Entry 7TAH (electron microscopy, 2.30 A resolution); this record covers chains A and C of the 4 polymer chains in the assembly.

[Chain A]
Name: viral protein 1
Source organism: enterovirus D68
UniProtKB: A0A097BW12 (A0A097BW12_HED68); residues 1-296 here correspond to UniProt positions 565-860 (UniProt number = residue number + 564)
Amino-acid sequence (296 residues; each row starts with the number of its first residue):
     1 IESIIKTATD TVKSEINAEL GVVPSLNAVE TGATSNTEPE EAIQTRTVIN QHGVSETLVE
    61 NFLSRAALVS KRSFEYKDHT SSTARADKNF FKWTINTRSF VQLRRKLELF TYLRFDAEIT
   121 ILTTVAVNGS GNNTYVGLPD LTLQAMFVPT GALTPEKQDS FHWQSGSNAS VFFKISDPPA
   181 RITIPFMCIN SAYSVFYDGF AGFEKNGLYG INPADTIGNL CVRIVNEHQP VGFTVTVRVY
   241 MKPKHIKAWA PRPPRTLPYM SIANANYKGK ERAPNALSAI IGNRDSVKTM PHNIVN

[Chain C]
Name: viral protein 3
Source organism: enterovirus D68
UniProtKB: A0A097BW12 (A0A097BW12_9ENTO); residues 1-247 here correspond to UniProt positions 318-564 (UniProt number = residue number + 317)
Amino-acid sequence (247 residues; each row starts with the number of its first residue):
     1 GVPTYLLPGS GQFLTTDDHS SAPALPCFNP TPEMHIPGQV RNMLEVVQVE SMMEINNTES
    61 AVGMERLKVD ISALTDVDQL LFNIPLDIQL DGPLRNTLVG NISRYYTHWS GSLEMTFMFC
   121 GSFMAAGKLI LCYTPPGGSC PTTRETAMLG THIVWDFGLQ SSVTLIIPWI SGSHYRMFNN
   181 DAKSTNANVG YVTCFMQTNL IVPSESSDTC SLIGFIAAKD DFSLRLMRDS PDIGQLDHLH
   241 AAEAAYQ

[Interface between chain A and chain C]
Pairs across the interface (208):
  Glu2(A) with Arg41(C), salt bridge
  Ala8(A) with Asp220(C); Asp221(C)
  Thr9(A) with Asp220(C), hydrogen bond; Asp221(C), hydrogen bond (side chain-backbone)
  Ser25(A) with Ile153(C); Val163(C); Thr164(C), hydrogen bond (backbone-backbone)
  Leu26(A) with Gln160(C); Ser162(C)
  Asn27(A) with Gln160(C); Ser161(C); Ser162(C), hydrogen bond (backbone-backbone); Thr164(C), hydrogen bond
  Val29(A) with Glu50(C); Thr116(C); Met118(C), hydrophobic; Ser162(C), hydrogen bond (backbone-side chain); Phe215(C), hydrophobic
  Glu30(A) with Met118(C); Ser161(C), hydrogen bond
  Thr34(A) with Gln48(C); Val49(C); Glu50(C)
  Ser35(A) with Glu50(C), hydrogen bond (backbone-side chain); Glu114(C); Thr116(C); Thr164(C), hydrogen bond; Lys219(C)
  Thr37(A) with Thr164(C); Ile166(C); Lys219(C), hydrogen bond (backbone-side chain)
  Glu38(A) with Lys219(C), salt bridge; Asp220(C)
  Pro39(A) with Ile166(C), hydrophobic
  Ala42(A) with Ile166(C), hydrophobic
  Ile43(A) with Thr151(C); Pro168(C), hydrophobic
  Asn50(A) with Asp221(C)
  His52(A) with Ser110(C); His174(C), hydrogen bond; Tyr175(C); Ser223(C)
  Gly53(A) with Ser223(C)
  Val54(A) with Asn42(C), hydrogen bond (backbone-side chain); Leu44(C), hydrophobic
  Glu56(A) with Tyr106(C), hydrogen bond (backbone-side chain); Arg225(C); Leu226(C), hydrogen bond (side chain-backbone); Met227(C), hydrogen bond (side chain-backbone)
  Thr57(A) with Asn42(C), hydrogen bond; Met43(C), hydrogen bond (backbone-backbone); Leu44(C); Tyr106(C); Leu224(C)
  Leu58(A) with Arg41(C); Asn42(C)
  Val59(A) with Val40(C); Arg41(C), hydrogen bond (backbone-backbone); Asn42(C); Met43(C), hydrophobic
  Asn61(A) with Met227(C)
  Phe62(A) with Met43(C), hydrophobic; Tyr105(C), hydrophobic; Tyr106(C); Met227(C), hydrophobic
  Arg65(A) with Thr15(C); Thr16(C); Met227(C)
  Ala66(A) with Phe13(C), hydrophobic; Thr15(C), hydrogen bond (backbone-backbone)
  Ser70(A) with Tyr246(C), hydrogen bond
  Lys71(A) with Tyr246(C)
  Arg72(A) with Glu243(C), salt bridge; Tyr246(C); Gln247(C)
  Arg85(A) with Gln247(C), hydrogen bond
  Lys92(A) with Ala245(C), hydrogen bond (side chain-backbone); Tyr246(C); Gln247(C), hydrogen bond (side chain-backbone)
  Trp93(A) with Ala245(C); Tyr246(C)
  Thr94(A) with Ala245(C), hydrogen bond (backbone-backbone)
  Asn96(A) with Ala245(C)
  Arg98(A) with Leu239(C)
  Ser99(A) with Gln235(C), hydrogen bond (backbone-side chain); Leu239(C)
  Phe100(A) with Gln235(C)
  Val101(A) with Gly234(C); Gln235(C), hydrogen bond (backbone-side chain)
  Gln102(A) with Asp229(C); Ser230(C), hydrogen bond (side chain-backbone); Ile233(C), hydrogen bond (side chain-backbone)
  Arg104(A) with Leu239(C)
  Arg105(A) with Asn101(C); Tyr105(C), hydrogen bond; Ser230(C); Asp232(C); Ile233(C)
  Lys106(A) with Tyr105(C)
  Phe110(A) with Val40(C), hydrophobic; Met43(C), hydrophobic
  Tyr112(A) with Ile36(C), hydrophobic
  Arg114(A) with Pro30(C); Thr31(C), hydrogen bond (side chain-backbone); Pro32(C); Glu33(C)
  Glu118(A) with His19(C); Ser21(C), hydrogen bond
  Thr120(A) with Phe13(C)
  Ala169(A) with Ala24(C)
  Pro178(A) with Gly11(C)
  Pro179(A) with Phe13(C), hydrophobic
  Arg181(A) with Phe13(C); Asp17(C), salt bridge; Ser21(C)
  Ile182(A) with Ala22(C)
  Thr183(A) with Ser21(C), hydrogen bond; Ala22(C), hydrogen bond (backbone-backbone); Pro23(C); Ala24(C), hydrogen bond (backbone-backbone)
  Pro185(A) with Leu25(C); Phe28(C), hydrophobic
  Phe186(A) with Phe28(C); Pro30(C)
  Met187(A) with Phe28(C), hydrophobic
  Cys188(A) with Thr31(C), hydrogen bond (backbone-side chain)
  Ile189(A) with Thr31(C), hydrogen bond (backbone-side chain)
  Asn190(A) with Thr31(C)
  Ser191(A) with Thr31(C); Pro32(C), hydrogen bond (side chain-backbone); Glu33(C); Met34(C), hydrogen bond (side chain-backbone)
  Tyr240(A) with Phe13(C), hydrophobic
  Lys242(A) with Asp17(C), hydrogen bond (side chain-backbone)
  Lys244(A) with Ser21(C), hydrogen bond
  Lys247(A) with Glu33(C), salt bridge; Gln39(C)
  Ala248(A) with Gln39(C); Val40(C), hydrogen bond (backbone-backbone)
  Trp249(A) with Ile36(C), hydrogen bond (side chain-backbone); Pro37(C); Gly38(C); Gln39(C)
  Ala250(A) with Gly38(C), hydrogen bond (backbone-backbone)
  Pro251(A) with Val40(C); Val46(C), hydrophobic
  Pro254(A) with Asn101(C)
  Thr256(A) with Asn96(C)
  Tyr259(A) with Leu239(C)
  Met260(A) with Leu239(C); His240(C), hydrogen bond (backbone-backbone)
  Ser261(A) with His240(C), hydrogen bond (side chain-backbone); Ala241(C)
  Ile262(A) with Leu239(C), hydrophobic; His240(C), hydrogen bond (backbone-backbone); Ala241(C); Ala242(C), hydrophobic
  Pro274(A) with Asp91(C); Arg95(C)
  Asn275(A) with Arg95(C), hydrogen bond
  Ser278(A) with Val62(C); Gly63(C), hydrogen bond (backbone-backbone); Arg66(C)
  Ala279(A) with Arg66(C)
  Ile280(A) with Arg95(C), hydrogen bond (backbone-side chain); Asn96(C)
  Ile281(A) with Glu54(C), hydrogen bond (backbone-side chain); Arg66(C), hydrogen bond (backbone-side chain); Asp91(C); Gly92(C); Arg95(C); Asn96(C)
  Gly282(A) with Asn57(C), hydrogen bond (backbone-side chain); Asp91(C), hydrogen bond (backbone-side chain)
  Asn283(A) with Asn57(C); Thr58(C); Glu59(C); Arg66(C), hydrogen bond
  Arg284(A) with Ile55(C), hydrogen bond (side chain-backbone); Asn57(C), hydrogen bond (backbone-backbone); Thr58(C); Asn83(C), hydrogen bond
  Ser286(A) with Thr58(C)
  Val287(A) with Ile55(C); Asn56(C); Leu81(C); Phe82(C); Asn83(C), hydrogen bond (backbone-backbone)
  Lys288(A) with Leu80(C); Leu81(C); Asn83(C), hydrogen bond (backbone-side chain)
  Thr289(A) with Asn83(C), hydrogen bond (backbone-side chain)
  Met290(A) with Asn83(C); Ile84(C); Pro85(C), hydrophobic; Cys140(C), hydrophobic; Tyr191(C), hydrophobic
  His292(A) with Ala182(C)
  Asn293(A) with Ser139(C); Cys140(C), hydrogen bond (side chain-backbone); Lys183(C); Tyr191(C), hydrogen bond
  Ile294(A) with Gly138(C); Ser139(C), hydrogen bond (backbone-side chain); Lys183(C); Tyr191(C), hydrogen bond (backbone-side chain)
  Val295(A) with Ser139(C)
Other interface residues (no listed pair), chain A (107 interface residues in all): Ala28, Ala33, Asn36, Phe91, Leu109, Leu122, Phe147, Ile184, Ala192, Arg255, Leu257, Ala263, Asp285, Pro291
Other interface residues (no listed pair), chain C (107 interface residues in all): Leu14, Asp18, Ala61, Leu90, Pro93, Leu98, Ile102, Ser112, Gly137, Trp155, Asn188

[In short]
Chain A and chain C each contribute 107 residues to their interface, with 64 hydrogen bonds and 5 salt
bridges. Among the polar pairs are Glu2(A)-Arg41(C), Glu38(A)-Lys219(C) and Arg72(A)-Glu243(C).
Here chain A is viral protein 1 and chain C is viral protein 3, both from enterovirus D68. Entry 7TAH (Cryo-EM
structure of Human Enterovirus D68 US/MO/14-18947 strain in complex with inhibitor 11526091 (no/low
occupancy-no inhibitor ...) was determined by electron microscopy.
